Entry 8DTN (X-ray diffraction, 2.20 A resolution); this record covers chains A and C of the 8 polymer chains in the assembly.

== Chain A (and C) ==
Name: Nanobody 6101
Source organism: Lama glama
Notes: antibody fragment or engineered binder; chain C of this document is another copy of the same molecule, construct and numbering; everything in this record applies to it too
Amino-acid sequence (117 residues; row label = number of the first residue in the row):
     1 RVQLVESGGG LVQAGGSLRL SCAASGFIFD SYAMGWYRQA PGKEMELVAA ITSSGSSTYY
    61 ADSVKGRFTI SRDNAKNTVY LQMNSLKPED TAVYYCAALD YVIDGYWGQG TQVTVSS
Modified positions: Mse34 (selenomethionine); Mse45 (selenomethionine); Mse83 (selenomethionine)
Small-molecule neighbours: Mg2+ (MG): F27, Y32, Y101
From the paper describing this entry:
  - mutagenesis - M45D: increased binding to B-cell lymphoma/leukemia 11A

== How chain A and chain C interact ==
Contacting residue pairs (6; chain A residue first):
  S54(A) with G66(C)
  G55(A) with K65(C); G66(C), hydrogen bond (backbone-backbone)
  S56(A) with K65(C)
  T58(A) with K65(C)
  G66(A) with S56(C)
Interface residues without a listed pair, chain A (6 interface residues in all): S57
Interface residues without a listed pair, chain C (4 interface residues in all): S57

== Summary ==
The interface between chain A and chain C involves 6 residues on one side and 4 on the other; the contacts
include 1 hydrogen bond. Its one hydrogen bond, G55(A)-G66(C), is backbone to backbone. Bound to chain A:
Mg2+. The paper reports that M45D of chain A increases binding to B-cell lymphoma/leukemia 11A.
Chain A and chain C are both Nanobody 6101 (Lama glama); the structure, The complex of nanobody 6101 with
BCL11A ZF6, was determined by X-ray diffraction (same publication as 8DTU).
